7AOR - chains n and A of the 57 polymer chains in the assembly; structure by electron microscopy, 3.50 A resolution.

Chain n:
Name: uS19
Organism: Trypanosoma cruzi (strain CL Brener)
UniProtKB: Q4D583 (Q4D583_TRYCC); numbering as in UniProt (aligned over 1-172)
Chain sequence (172 residues; each row starts with the number of its first residue):
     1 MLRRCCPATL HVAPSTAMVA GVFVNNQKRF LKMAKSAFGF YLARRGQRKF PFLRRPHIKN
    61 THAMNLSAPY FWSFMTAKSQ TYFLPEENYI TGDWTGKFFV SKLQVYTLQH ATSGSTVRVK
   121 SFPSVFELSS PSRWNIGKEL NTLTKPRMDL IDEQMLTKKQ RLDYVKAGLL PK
Not modelled in the structure: 1-30

Chain A:
Molecule: 8129-nt RNA strand
Organism: Trypanosoma cruzi (strain CL Brener)
Sequence (8129 nucleotides; row label = number of the first residue in the row; numbers below 1 keep their minus sign (U-2588 is residue -2588)):
 -2588 UUUAAUGGGU AAUUUUAAAG CAAGUAAUUA UGAAUUAGGA UAAGAACAGA AUUCCUCAAG
 -2528 UCCCUAAUUG CGAUUAUUUG UUAAGAUCUU UUUGAGGAUA GAUCUAAAAU UACCAAGUCC
 -2468 AAUUUUUGUA UAUGGGCGGG CUAUGAAAAU AUAAAAUUAU AUAUUUUCUA GUUUGAUCGA
 -2408 AAAUGCUUUU CGAUUUGAAA AUUUAAAUUA AAUUUAAGUU UAAUUUUCAA UUUUCAAAAU
 -2348 UUGAAACAAU UUUGGAAUUU UGGUAGGUAU UUUAUUGAUA GGUUUAAAUC ACCGCUGUAU
 -2288 AAAUUUUGGU AGUAAAACUU UUUGUAAUAA UGCGUUUUUA UUAUCAGUUA UUUAUGGGUG
 -2228 UUUGUGAUUU AAAUGUAAUC AGUUUAGUAC AAAUCAUUUU UCUAAAUUAU UUUGAGUUUU
 -2168 GGGAUUUGGA GGUUUGAACU UGAAUUUAAA UUUAGUUUCA AGUCAAGUCG UAUAAAAAAC
 -2108 AUGGCAUUUU UUGUUGCUAU AAGUUUUUUA UAUAACUCUU UGAUUCGAAA UUAAAUUUAA
 -2048 AUUUAGGUUU UAGCUAUUUU AAAUUCCAAC UUGAAAUUUG UUUUGGGUUU UUAUAAUUGA
 -1988 GUUUUAAAUU UUAAAUCCAA AUUUAAAUAG GAUCUUCUUU ACUAAUGAAA AUAUUUUACA
 -1928 AAUCUUUUGC AAAAAUAUUU UAAUUUAGUA AGGAUGGUUG GUAUUUUAAA UUUCGGUUUA
 -1868 AUUUUUAAAA UUUUUUUAUU GACCAAACAU UUUCAAGGUU AGUGGGAAUA GCUAUGACUU
 -1808 UGGUUUAGAU UUAGUUUUAU CAUUGAAUUG UUAUGUAAAG GAUUUGUGGU UAUACAAUAU
 -1748 GUUUAUGUAU GUGUUUAUUA UAUGUACUCG AUUAGAGAAG CUAAACUUAA AUUCAAACCU
 -1688 CCAAUUUCCA AAACUUGAAA CAAUUUUUAG GUGAUUUAUU AAGAAUUGAU UUAAAAUUAU
 -1628 GAAUGUAUAA AUUUUGGUAG UAGGUUUUUU UUGUAAUAAU GUGUUUAUAA AUUGUAACUA
 -1568 AUCUGGUUUA AACUAUUUUU CUAAAUUAUU UUAGGUUUUU UUUGGGACAU GAGAGUUUAA
 -1508 AUUUGAAUUU ACUUUUAAGU UAUCAAUAAA AAACAUGUUU UUUGUGCUAU UAAAAUUUAU
 -1448 AUAAUCUUUU UGACGUCAAA UUUAAAUUUA GGUUUAUUCU AAUUCGAAAC UUUUUGGUUU
 -1388 UUUAAUAAAU AACUCCAAUA AAUCUAAAUU UUUUUAUAGA UCAAACAUUU UUAAGGUUGG
 -1328 UAGGCAUAGU UAUGACUUUC UAGUUUAAUU UAGUUUUAUU UAUUGAAUUG UUAUGUAAAG
 -1268 GAUUUGUGGU UGGGAAUGUU UAUGUUUAUG UUUAUUAUGU GUAUUUUAUU UAAUUAGAAA
 -1208 AGCUUUUAAA AAUUUAAAAU UUGUAAUCCA AAUUUUACCA AUUAAGAAGA AUAUUAUAAU
 -1148 AAUGGGUGUC UUAUAUUUUA AAUAAAUAUU UAAAUUCCGU GUAGUAAAUU UAUUAUUUGU
 -1088 AUUAUUUAUA UAAUAGGUGU AUUAUAUUUA AAUUUUAAAU UUGUUGUUUU AUAUUUAGAU
 -1028 ACAUAUUUAU AGAUUAAUAU AUUUAAAUAA UAUUUUAAAA UUUAUUGAAC UGUAAUUAUU
  -968 AGUUUAAUAU UUUUAGUUUG AUGUUGAAAU AUUUAAUUAA AGAUGUUACA GUUGUUCUAU
  -908 AUGUACCAAA UAAAUAUAGU AAGAUUAUUU UAGUUGAAUU AAUAAAUAAA UAUUUAUUUU
  -848 UCUUUGUAAA UAUUAUGAAC AAUUUAAAAA UUAAUCUGUU UAACUAAAAU GUUAUAUAUA
  -788 AUAAUCUAAG UUAAUUUGAA UAUUAAAAGU ACAAGUAUAA UUUGUAAUUC UAAAGUAUUU
  -728 UAAUGGUAUA UUUUUAGUAG GUAAAUGAAA AGUAUAAAUG GAUAUAACUU AAUAUUUAAU
  -668 AUUUGUUUAA UGAAAAGUAU UUUAUUAUUA UAUUGUAUAG UAUUAUUAUA GUGUAUAGUU
  -608 UUUUAAAAAU AUAAAAAUAU UGUUAAUAAA AUUAUCGUAU UUUAAGUGCG UUUAUUAAAU
  -548 GCGUUUGUCU AAGAUAAUUA UUUAAGAUUA UUCUUGUAAA UAUAUUUAAA UAUUAAUAAU
  -488 UCUUAAAAUA AAAAAAUAUC CUCAAUUGCA AUAUUAUUGU AGCAUAGUAA UUUGUUAACU
  -428 AAAUAUUAAA GUGUUCCAUA GAAAAUUUUU AAAUUACAAC AAAUAAAAUA AAGUAUGAAU
  -368 UAAUAUCAAA AUUUUAAUAA AAAUUAAAAA AUUAAAAUAG GGCAAGUCCU ACUCUCCUUU
  -308 ACAAAGAGAA CAUUAUGAUA UGUAAUUGUA UGUUUGAUUG GGGCAAUACU AUAUUUAUUU
  -248 AUAUAGCAUA AGAACUAUAU UCUUUGAAAU UAUAAAAGGU UCGAGCAGGU UAACAAGCAU
  -188 UAAAAAUAAA UGUGUUUCAU CGUCUACUUA UUACCAUGAU UGAUUGUUCA UCAAAAUAGU
  -128 AAUUCGUUAG UUGGGUUAAA AUCGUUGUAA AGCAGAUUUG UUUAUAUAUU UAAUUUUUAU
   -68 AAUUAAUAAU AAUUAAUAUA AGUACGCAAG GAUUGAUUAU UGAAAAAAGA AAGAAGAAUA
    -8 UAAUUUAUAU AAAUUAUGGU CAAUUGUUAG UAUUCAUAUU AAUUUUUUUA AAUGUUUUAU
    52 CAUUUUAUAA AGGUUUAUUU UUGAAAGAUU UUUUGUAUAA AAUUUUAGGA AUAGUUAAUA
   112 AUAAUUUAUA AUUUUGAUUA GAUUGUUUUG UUAAUGCUAU UAGAUGGGUG UGGAAAAAUA
   172 AAAAAAAUAA UUAAUAUAUA UCAAUAAUAA AUUAAAUUAA UCUAUUAGUC AGAAAUGGAU
   232 GCCAGCCGUU GCGGUAAUUU CUAUGCUUUU AAAUAUUAUA CAAUUAUCAU AUUAAAUUGU
   292 UAAGUGCUGA UUUAACCAAU AAAAAUAUAA AUAAUUUUUA UUUGUUUUUA AACACCAUUA
   352 GGUAUAUGCA AAUAUAAAAU UAUAGUAAUU AUAAAUUAUA UUAUAUUAUA UUUAUUCAUA
   412 UAAUUAAUAG GAUAAUAUUU GUAGUUUUUG AUACCAUGAU AAGGAUUAUA AAUUGAAAGU
   472 GUUAAUAUCA UAAUCAAAAU UUAUUAUUUA UAUUAAAUAU GUAUGUGUAG AUAAAAUAAG
   532 AAAUUAAAAA GGUAUUGUUG CCCACCAAUU UUUAUAAUAA AAAUAACGUG CAGUAAUUAA
   592 UAUAUUUAUA AAAAUAUAUU UUAGCUAAAU UAGAAUCAAU UUAAUAAUUU UAAGUUUUGG
   652 UUGAUUAAAA GAGGAGUUUU UGGAAGGUGG GGAUUUUCAU UUUGAUUUCC CAGAGAACCA
   712 GAGAGGCGGG AACCAGCGUU UUAUUUUUGG GGGAGAGCGG AGCGCGAGGA AAGCCCAUUU
   772 UGAGCAGGAG UUUUUCGGGG GGGAGGGGGC AUUUCUGGCG GAGAACAGAG AUUCUUGUUU
   832 CGGAAGGGGA GCAGGCCCGA CAGAUUUUUG CCAACGCAUU CAGGAGGGGA GCCUUAUUUG
   892 AAGUGCGCUU UCUUUCAAGA GGGGGAGAGA AGGGGAGAAG GGGAAGUGAG AAAUUUAGAA
   952 UUACACGGUG AAAUUAAAUU UUGACUAAAU UAAGGUUGCC CUCUUGUCGU CUCUAUCUCC
  1012 UCCCAACCCC UCUCCCCUUG GAUCCUUCCC CCCAAAACUC CUCGAUGUUU CUUCCCUACC
  1072 CAAAUCACUU CAGCGUUCCC CCGCUACCCA AUCAUCCUCC UACCAAACCC CCCGCCCCCU
  1132 UUACCCUCGC CCCCUCUCUC AAUCCAACUU CUCCUUUCUC AAUCCUCCUC CUCUCCCCAA
  1192 CCCUCUCCCC AAAAUUAAUU CCUCGUCUAA AAUUCCAUUU UGUUUAUAAA AAAAAUUAAG
  1252 UUGAUAUUAA UAUUAUUAAA UAUUCAAAAU UAUUUAUUAA UAUAAAGAAA GAAUAUUUUA
  1312 UUAGUAUAAU AUUAAUGUGU AUAAUGUUAA GUCAAAUUAA AAUGCCAGAU AUGUUAAAAA
  1372 ACAGGCUAUU GUAUUUAUCA AUAGACAAAA AAAUAUGUUU AAAUUUAAAU GUAUAUUUUU
  1432 GUAAUAUGGU UUUGUAAUGC ACAAAAUGAA UAAGGAACAU UUUUGUAUAU UAAUUUAUAU
  1492 GAUACAAAAA AACAUGACUA CAUGAUAAGU ACAAGAGGAG ACAGACGACA GUGUCCACAG
  1552 CACCCGUUUC AGCACAGUUG GAGGAGAGGG GAUAAGAUUU AUUGAUGAAA UUUGUGAUUU
  1612 GCAUCGUGGU ACAGAAAAGU UAUGUGAAUA UAAAAGUGUA GAACAAUGUC UUCCGAUUUC
  1672 GACAGGUUAG AAGAUGGGGA AGAGCAGGCA UUUUGGAGAA GGCGAGGGCG ACGGGCAAGC
  1732 GAAAGAUUUU GAAACUUUCC GAGAAGGGGG AACAGAGGGG UAAGGGGCUC CGGUUUAGAC
  1792 AGAGGAAUUU CGUUGACAAA GAGACAGAAG UUUUGGGGCG AGCAGGCUUU CAGGAAUGGA
  1852 UUCUUGAUGA GGGGGAGGGG AUUUUAAACA GGGAGGAGAG AGAGGGGAAU CGAUAGCGGC
  1912 UUUGGGGCAG AAAGAAUUGA UUAUUUAGAA GGGGGCCGCG AGGAGGGGAG AGUCGAAGGA
  1972 UUUUUGAUUU UUGUGAAGGA GAAGGAAGGG AGCAGAUUCG AACGGGAUAG CGAGAGGGAG
  2032 AAGCAAGGGG GGUUUUUGGG GGUUAAAAGG AAACCAGUUU UAGACCAAAG AAAGGGGGGG
  2092 GCCGGGAAUU CAGCUUUGUG GAACACCCCA AAGGGAUUUG AGGAAUUUUU GGGGGAGCUC
  2152 GACGGCGGGC GGAGCAUUAU UUGAGGAGGG CGGGAGCAGA AGGCUUUCUG AGGAAAGAGG
  2212 GGACCGAGAU CGAUGAAGGU UAUUUUUUGG UUAUUGAGGA UUGUUUAAAA UUGAAUAAAA
  2272 AGGCUUUUUG GAAGGGGAUU UUUGGGGGAC ACCGCCAGAG GAGGAGGGUU UUGGAAGAGU
  2332 UUGUUUUGAG AGGAGGUUUU GAGGGGAGGG GAGAGAGGGA ACGGGAGAGG AACGGACCAG
  2392 AGAGGAGAGU UGAGGAAGGC GGUUUUGAAG GAGAGGGGAG GCUUUCGGAC CAAGGGAAGG
  2452 AAGGGAGGUU AAGAAAAGGA AAAACAAUUU GUGAGGGAGA AGGGUUUUUG GAGGGGUUUU
  2512 GGGAAGAGAG GGGUUUUGGG GAAACCAGAU GAGAUUGUUU GCAGAAACAA AGGGGUUUUU
  2572 GGGCAAAGGA AUACAAUUUG CAGAGGGGGG AGAGCGGAAG GAGGAACACG GGAGGGAAGA
  2632 CAGGAUUUAG GAAGCGAGAG AGAGGAGAGG GGAAAGGGUU UAGUUGGAAU GAAGAGGUAG
  2692 UUUGUAGGAA GUUAAGAAUA AUGGUUAUAA AUUUUAUAUA AAAGCGGAGA AAAAAGAAAG
  2752 GGUCUUUUAA UGUCAGGUUG UUUAUAUAGA AUAUAUGGGG UAGGUUUUAG UUUAGGAUUU
  2812 UUUAUAGCAU UGCAAAUAAU UUGUGGAGUG UGUUUAGCUU GAUUAUUUUU UAGUUGUUUU
  2872 AUUUGUUCAA AUUGAUAUUU UGUAUUAUUU UUAUGAGAUU UUGAUUUGGG UUUUGUGAUA
  2932 AGAAGUGUAC AUAUAUGUUU UACAUCUUUA UUAUAUUUAC UAUUAUAUAU CCAUAUAUUU
  2992 AAGUCAAUAA CGUUAAUAAU AUUGUUUGAC ACACAUAUAU UAGUAUGAUU UAUAGGUUUU
  3052 AUAUUGUUUG UAUUUAUAAU AAUAAUAGCU UUUAUAGGAU AUGUACUGCC UUGUACAAUG
  3112 AUGUCAUACU GAGGUUUAAC GGUGUUUAGU AAUAUUAUAG CAACAGUACC AAUUUUAGGU
  3172 AUAUGAUUAU GUUAUUGAAU UUGGGGAAGU GAAUUUAUAA ACGAUUUUAC AUUAUUAAAG
  3232 UUACAUGUAU UACAUGUGUU AUUACCAUUU AUAUUACUAA UAAUAUUAAU UUUACAUUUA
  3292 UUUUGUCUAC AUUAUUUUAU GAGUUCUGAU GCAUUUUGUG AUAGGUUUGC AUUUUAUUGU
  3352 GAAAGAUUAA GUUUUUGUAU GUGGUUUUAU UUGAGAGAUA UGUUUUUAGC AUUUUCAAUA
  3412 UUAUUAUGUA UGAUGUAUGU UAUAUUUAUA AAUUGGUAUU UUGUAUUUCA UGAGGAAUCU
  3472 UGAGUUAUAG UAGAUACACU AAAAACAUCA GAUAAAAUAU UACCAGAAUG AUUUUUUUUG
  3532 UAUUUAUUCG GUUUUUUAAA GGCAAUCCCA GAUAAGUUUA UGGGUUUGUU UUUAAUGGUU
  3592 AUUUUAUUAU UCUCAUUAUU UUUAUUUAUA UUGAAUUGUA UAUUAUGAUU UGUGUAUUGU
  3652 AGAAGUUCAU UAUUAUGAUU AACAUAUUCG UUAAUAUUAU UUUAUAGUAU AUGAAUGAGU
  3712 GGUUUUUUAG CAUUAUAUGU AGUAUUAGCA UAUCCAAUAU GAAUGGAAUU ACAAUACUGA
  3772 GUAUUAUUAU UAUUUUUGUU GAUAGUGUGU AGGUUAGAUU AGUUUAGAAU AAAAAAAUAA
  3832 GUAUUUUGAU AUUAUUAAAG UAAAAGAGGA AUUUUGGGCG GAAGAGAAGG AGACAGGAGA
  3892 GGAAAUGAAG GAGAAAGGUU UUGAGAGGGG GGUUUUUUGA GGGGAGGAAA AAGAAUUUUG
  3952 AAUUUGAACU AUUUGUUUAA GUUAUGGGAG AGAAGCAAGG AGGAGAAAAG UAGGGGAAUU
  4012 UUGAGGAGAU UCUUGGGGAG AGGCGGGCGG GCGACGGCGG UUUUGAAAAC ACCCAUUUUU
  4072 AGGAGGAUAA GAGGGGAGAA AAGGGGAAAU GGAAUUGGGA AUUGCCUUUG CCAAACUUUU
  4132 AGAAGAAAGA GCAGGAAAGG UUAGGGGGAG GAGAGAAGAA AGGGAAAGUU GUGAUUUUGG
  4192 AGUUAUAGAA UAAGAUCAAA UAAGUUAAUA AUAUCAAAGA AAAGUAUAUA UACGCUAGAA
  4252 CAAAUGAAGA AUAAUAAAUU UUUAAUAUUG AUAAAAGAUA AUUUUACAAC UCAAAAACCA
  4312 AGAAAUUGAU AAGAAAAAAU AAAUAUAUUA ACAAUUAAUC UAAAAUAAAA AAUAUAAAUG
  4372 AUAAUAAGUC AUAUUAUAAA GAAAAAGCCA AUACAAAUAC AAAGGUAACU UAGUUGUAAU
  4432 AAUAGACAGA AAACUUUGAU AAAAAAUCCA AAUACAAUUG GAAUAGCUCC AAUGCAAAGA
  4492 AAGAGACAUG CAAGUAGUAA ACUUAUUAAA AAGUUAUUAA AAAAAGAAAA AAAUAUGAAG
  4552 UUGAUUAAAA AAUAGUUUUC AUUGUAUUUA AAGUCAAAAA UAUUAUAUAU AAUAAAAAAA
  4612 UAGUAUAUAA UAAUAAGUAA UACUAAACUU AUACUAUAAA UUAAGUGAAA AUUUAAAUAU
  4672 AAAUAAAAGA UAUAAUUUUU UGUUGAAAUA AAUAUUAGGA AUAAAAAGCA AAAAUUAUUC
  4732 ACACUUAACA CAAAUAGUAA ACUAACGAUA GCAAAGCUGU UUAAUCCAAU UAAAACGCAU
  4792 GUACAAGAUU GAAAUAAUAG AAGUUUGAUG AAUAAAAUAU AAAAAUAAAU GAAGCUAAUU
  4852 AGUAGAAUUA UUAAUAUAAA ACAAAACAAA AUAUAAAAAG UUAACAUAUA AAUAAAAAUA
  4912 AAGACACCAA GUCUAAUAUA AAGUUGCUCC AUAAACAAAA UUAAAAAGGC GAUGUAUAAU
  4972 UUGAAUAAAA UUAAUAAUGU GUAAAAUAGG CAUAAAAUUC CAAGUCAUUC UUCAUCAAAA
  5032 ACUAAAAAAC AAAAAUCACA UAGGAAAAAA CAGUAGUUUA AUAUCAUAAA AUAUAAUAAU
  5092 AUAAAUAAUA AUAUAAAAUU UAUUAAGUUU AACAUGUAGU AAUAUCAUAG AACUAAAAUU
  5152 UUAUAUCCAA AUCUACUGGA CAUUAAUAAU AAAAAGAGCA AUAAGCUAAA UAUUUCAAAG
  5212 AGGAUUGAUA UAAUAAUAAU AUGAUUAAUA AAUAUAAAUA AGAAUAUAAU AAUGUAUUGA
  5272 AUAAUAAUAA UAAUGAAUAA AAAUCUGGUA UCGAAUGAUA GAAAGCAAAA AAAUAAUGUA
  5332 AAGCAAAAUA AGAAUAAGAG UAUAAAGAUG AAACAAAUAU AAGAAUCUAA UAAUGUUAUU
  5392 CAAAAUAGGU UAAUAAUUAA UAAUCAGAGU AAAUCAAAGC UUAGUAAUGU UAGUGUAGUA
  5452 UAAUCACAUA AGAUAAUAAA GCUGUAGAUA AUAAGAAAUA UAAAUAUGUG UAUGAUAUAU
  5512 AAAAACAAGG AUUUUUUGGG GGUUUAGGG
Not modelled in the structure: -2588 to 394, 538-5540

How chain n and chain A interact:
Pairs across the interface - 94 pairs, chain n then chain A:
  Leu31(n) - A411(A)  base contact
  Lys32(n) - U493(A)  hydrogen bond to the phosphate
  Lys32(n) - A494(A)  salt bridge to the phosphate
  Met33(n) - U493(A)  phosphate contact
  Lys35(n) - A411(A)  salt bridge to the phosphate
  Lys35(n) - U412(A)  phosphate contact
  Lys35(n) - A490(A)  hydrogen bond to the base
  Lys35(n) - U491(A)  hydrogen bond to the phosphate
  Lys35(n) - U492(A)  salt bridge to the phosphate
  Ser36(n) - A411(A)  hydrogen bond to the phosphate
  Ser36(n) - U412(A)  hydrogen bond to the phosphate
  Ala37(n) - A483(A)  sugar contact
  Phe38(n) - A411(A)  sugar contact
  Phe38(n) - U412(A)  stacking on the base
  Phe38(n) - A484(A)  sugar contact
  Phe38(n) - U485(A)  phosphate contact
  Gly39(n) - A411(A)  sugar contact
  Phe40(n) - A444(A)  sugar contact
  Tyr41(n) - A444(A)  hydrogen bond to the phosphate
  Tyr41(n) - A483(A)  sugar contact
  Tyr41(n) - A484(A)  stacking on the base
  Leu42(n) - A411(A)  base contact
  Leu42(n) - U412(A)  base contact
  Ala43(n) - G472(A)  base contact
  Arg44(n) - A409(A)  hydrogen bond to the phosphate
  Arg44(n) - U410(A)  salt bridge to the phosphate
  Arg44(n) - U493(A)  hydrogen bond to the sugar
  Arg44(n) - U495(A)  salt bridge to the phosphate
  Arg45(n) - G472(A)  hydrogen bond to the base
  Arg45(n) - U473(A)  base contact
  Gly46(n) - U410(A)  phosphate contact
  Gly46(n) - U495(A)  phosphate contact
  Gly46(n) - U496(A)  phosphate contact
  Gln47(n) - C408(A)  hydrogen bond to the sugar
  Gln47(n) - A409(A)  hydrogen bond to the phosphate
  Gln47(n) - U410(A)  phosphate contact
  Gln47(n) - U495(A)  phosphate contact
  Gln47(n) - U496(A)  sugar contact
  Lys49(n) - U496(A)  sugar contact
  Leu53(n) - A510(A)  base contact
  Arg55(n) - U410(A)  hydrogen bond to the base
  Pro56(n) - A411(A)  base contact
  His57(n) - A411(A)  sugar contact
  His57(n) - U412(A)  salt bridge to the phosphate
  His57(n) - A489(A)  hydrogen bond to the sugar
  Ile58(n) - A487(A)  base contact
  Ile58(n) - A488(A)  sugar contact
  Ile58(n) - A489(A)  hydrogen bond to the base
  Ile58(n) - U509(A)  base contact
  Lys59(n) - U410(A)  hydrogen bond to the phosphate
  Lys59(n) - A411(A)  salt bridge to the phosphate
  Lys59(n) - U491(A)  hydrogen bond to the sugar
  Asn60(n) - A488(A)  phosphate contact
  Asn60(n) - A489(A)  hydrogen bond to the phosphate
  Thr61(n) - U511(A)  base contact
  His62(n) - U509(A)  base contact
  His62(n) - A510(A)  hydrogen bond to the base
  His62(n) - U511(A)  hydrogen bond to the base
  Asn65(n) - U511(A)  sugar contact
  Asn65(n) - G512(A)  sugar contact
  Tyr70(n) - U505(A)  sugar contact
  Ser73(n) - U505(A)  sugar contact
  Ser73(n) - A510(A)  phosphate contact
  Phe74(n) - U505(A)  base contact
  Phe74(n) - A510(A)  phosphate contact
  Phe74(n) - U511(A)  phosphate contact
  Met75(n) - U509(A)  base contact
  Met75(n) - A510(A)  phosphate contact
  Thr76(n) - U509(A)  sugar contact
  Lys78(n) - A507(A)  salt bridge to the phosphate
  Lys78(n) - U509(A)  sugar contact
  Lys78(n) - A510(A)  salt bridge to the phosphate
  Ser79(n) - A507(A)  base contact
  Tyr82(n) - A507(A)  base contact
  Phe99(n) - A413(A)  base contact
  Lys102(n) - A489(A)  salt bridge to the phosphate
  Lys102(n) - A490(A)  salt bridge to the phosphate
  Leu103(n) - A488(A)  base contact
  Lys120(n) - A413(A)  salt bridge to the phosphate
  Phe122(n) - A490(A)  base contact
  Asn141(n) - A488(A)  sugar contact
  Asn141(n) - A489(A)  hydrogen bond to the phosphate
  Pro146(n) - A490(A)  sugar contact
  Arg147(n) - U491(A)  salt bridge to the phosphate
  Lys159(n) - U492(A)  phosphate contact
  Lys159(n) - U493(A)  salt bridge to the phosphate
  Lys159(n) - A494(A)  salt bridge to the phosphate
  Gln160(n) - U492(A)  sugar contact
  Gln160(n) - U493(A)  phosphate contact
  Asp163(n) - U492(A)  hydrogen bond to the sugar
  Tyr164(n) - U492(A)  hydrogen bond to the phosphate
  Lys166(n) - U492(A)  base contact
  Ala167(n) - U492(A)  base contact
  Leu169(n) - U492(A)  base contact
Also at the interface, not in a pair above, chain n (52 interface residues in all): Phe52, Ala77
Also at the interface, not in a pair above, chain A (32 interface residues in all): C445, A497, U498, A506

In short:
Chain n and chain A form an interface of 52 and 32 residues respectively; the contacts include 22 hydrogen
bonds, 15 salt bridges and 2 aromatic stacking contacts. Polar contacts include Lys35(n)-A490(A),
Arg45(n)-G472(A) and Arg55(n)-U410(A).
Here chain n is uS19 and chain A is an 8129-nt RNA strand, both from Trypanosoma cruzi (strain CL Brener).
Entry 7AOR (mt-SSU from Trypanosoma cruzi in complex with mt-IF-3) was determined by electron microscopy (same
publication as 7ANE, 7AIH and 7AM2).
